PDB entry 4PUO | X-ray diffraction, 2.90 A resolution | chains A and T of the 4 polymer chains in the assembly

== Chain A ==
Molecule: HIV-1 Reverse Transcriptase, p66 subunit
From: Human immunodeficiency virus type 1
Notes: EC 2.7.7.49, 2.7.7.7, 3.1.26.13, 3.1.13.2
Reference sequence: P03366 (POL_HV1B1); residues 1-554 here correspond to UniProt positions 600-1153 (UniProt number = residue number + 599)
Chain sequence (556 residues; row label = number of the first residue in the row; numbers below 1 keep their minus sign (Met-1 is residue -1)):
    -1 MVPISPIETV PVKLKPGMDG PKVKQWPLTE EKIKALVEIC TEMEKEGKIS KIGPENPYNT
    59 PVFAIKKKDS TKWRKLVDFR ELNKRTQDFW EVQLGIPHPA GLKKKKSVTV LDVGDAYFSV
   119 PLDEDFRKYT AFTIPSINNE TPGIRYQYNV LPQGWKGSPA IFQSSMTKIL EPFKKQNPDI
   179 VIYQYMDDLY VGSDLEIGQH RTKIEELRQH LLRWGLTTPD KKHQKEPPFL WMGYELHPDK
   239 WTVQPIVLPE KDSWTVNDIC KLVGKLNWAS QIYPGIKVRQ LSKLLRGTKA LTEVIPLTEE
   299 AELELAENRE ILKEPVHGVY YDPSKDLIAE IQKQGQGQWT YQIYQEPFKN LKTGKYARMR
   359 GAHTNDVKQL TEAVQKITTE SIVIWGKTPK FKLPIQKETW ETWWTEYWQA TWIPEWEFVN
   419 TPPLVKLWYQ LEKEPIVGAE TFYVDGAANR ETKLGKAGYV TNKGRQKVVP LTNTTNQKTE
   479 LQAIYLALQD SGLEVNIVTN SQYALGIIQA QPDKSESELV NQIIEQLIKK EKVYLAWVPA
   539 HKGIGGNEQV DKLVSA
Disordered / not traced: -1
Sequence notes: expression tag (-1 to 0); engineered mutation Cys258 (Gln857 in P03366), Ser280 (Cys879 in P03366), Asn498 (Asp1097 in P03366)
Small-molecule neighbours: non-nucleoside rt inhibitor nevirapine (NVP; 11-cyclopropyl-5,11-dihydro-4-methyl-6H-dipyrido[3,2-b:2',3'-e][1,4]diazepin-6-one): Pro95, Leu100, Lys101, Lys103, Val106, Val179, Tyr181, Tyr188, Gly190, Phe227, Trp229, Leu234, His235, Pro236, Tyr318
UniProt features mapped onto this chain:
  - region: Phe227 to His235 (RT 'primer grip')
  - motif: Trp398 to Trp414 (Tryptophan repeat motif)
  - binding site (Mg(2+)): Asp110, Asp185, Asp186, Asp443, Glu478, Asp549
  - site: Trp401 (Essential for RT p66/p51 heterodimerization), Trp414 (Essential for RT p66/p51 heterodimerization), Phe440, Tyr441 (Cleavage)
Reported in the primary citation:
  - catalytic residues: Glu478 (citing earlier work)
  - mutagenesis - N474A, N474A/Q475A: decreased catalytic activity (citing earlier work)

== Chain T ==
Molecule: 27-nt RNA strand
Sequence (27 nucleotides; each row starts with the number of its first residue):
   701 AUGGUCGGCG CCCGAACAGG GACUGUG
Disordered / not traced: 701-705, 726-727

== How chain A and chain T interact ==
Residue-residue contacts (13; chain A residue first):
  Phe61(A) - C706(T)  phosphate contact
  Ile63(A) - C706(T)  sugar contact
  Arg78(A) - C706(T)  salt bridge to the phosphate
  Leu283(A) - C712(T)  sugar contact
  Leu283(A) - C713(T)  sugar contact
  Gly285(A) - C713(T)  hydrogen bond to the phosphate
  Gly285(A) - G714(T)  hydrogen bond to the phosphate
  Arg448(A) - A722(T)  hydrogen bond to the base
  Arg448(A) - C723(T)  hydrogen bond to the base
  Asn474(A) - A722(T)  sugar contact
  Gln500(A) - G721(T)  phosphate contact
  Gln500(A) - A722(T)  hydrogen bond to the phosphate
  His539(A) - C723(T)  salt bridge to the phosphate
Other interface residues (no listed pair), chain A (14 interface residues in all): Glu89, Asn265, Arg284, Arg356, Gln475
Other interface residues (no listed pair), chain T (10 interface residues in all): G708, C711, G720

== In short ==
14 residues of chain A face 10 of chain T across their interface, with 5 hydrogen bonds and 2 salt bridges.
Among the polar pairs are Arg448(A)-A722(T), Arg448(A)-C723(T) and Gly285(A)-C713(T). Bound to chain A:
non-nucleoside rt inhibitor nevirapine. The paper reports the catalytic residue Glu478(A); N474A and
N474A/Q475A of chain A reduce catalytic activity.
Chain A is HIV-1 Reverse Transcriptase, p66 subunit (Human immunodeficiency virus type 1) and chain T is a
27-nt RNA strand; the structure, Crystal structure of HIV-1 reverse transcriptase in complex with RNA/DNA and
Nevirapine, was determined by X-ray diffraction (same publication as 4PWD and 4Q0B).
